PDB entry 5OI2 | X-ray diffraction, 2.20 A resolution | chain A

== Chain A ==
Molecule: Integrase
From: Human immunodeficiency virus 1
Notes: fragment: Catalytic core domain
UniProt: A0A0U2K7W4 (A0A0U2K7W4_9HIV1); residue numbers follow UniProt; this construct covers 50-212
Amino-acid sequence (182 residues; row label = number of the first residue in the row):
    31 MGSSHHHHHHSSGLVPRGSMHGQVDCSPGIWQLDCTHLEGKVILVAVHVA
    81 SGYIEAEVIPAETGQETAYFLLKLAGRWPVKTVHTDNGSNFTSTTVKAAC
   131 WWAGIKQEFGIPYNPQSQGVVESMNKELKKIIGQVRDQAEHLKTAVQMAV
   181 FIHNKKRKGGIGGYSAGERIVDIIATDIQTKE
Unresolved in the structure: 31-56, 138-153, 189-193, 209-212
Modified positions: Cys65 (S-(dimethylarsenic)cysteine; CAS); Cys130 (S-(dimethylarsenic)cysteine; CAS)
Sequence notes: initiating methionine (31); expression tag (32-49); conflict Lys185 (Phe in A0A0U2K7W4)
Metal / ion sites: Mg2+ site 1: Pro58, Pro109; Mg2+ site 2 near Asp64 (its only coordinating residue here); Mg2+ site 3 near Ile84 (its only coordinating residue here); Mg2+ site 4: Tyr99, Gln177
Ligand contacts: 9VN ((2S)-2-[4-(4,4-dimethylcyclohexen-1-yl)-2-methyl-5-pyridin-4-yl-thiophen-3-yl]-2-[(2-methylpropan-2-yl)oxy]ethanoic acid): Gln95, Ala98, Tyr99, Leu102, Thr124, Thr125, Ala128, Ala129, Trp132, Gln168, Ala169, Glu170, His171, Lys173, Thr174, Met178
Reported in the primary citation:
  - conformationally variable residues: Thr124, Glu170
  - binding site for 9VN: Glu170, His171, Thr174

== Overview ==
Chain A binds compound 9VN. The Mg2+ site 1 is built by Pro58 and Pro109. The Mg2+ site 4 is built by Tyr99
and Gln177. The paper reports a binding site for 9VN at Glu170, His171 and Thr174; conformational variability
at Thr124 and Glu170.
Chain A is Integrase (Human immunodeficiency virus 1); the structure, Dissociation of biochemical and
antiretroviral activities of Integrase-LEDGF Allosteric Inhibitors revealed by resistance of A125 polymorphic
..., was determined by X-ray diffraction, deposited together with 5OI3, 5OI5, 5OI8 and 5OIA.
